PDB entry 8RQG | X-ray diffraction, 2.40 A resolution | chain B

== Chain B ==
Molecule: Histidine-containing phosphotransfer protein
From: Thermochaetoides thermophila
UniProtKB: G0S1I2 (G0S1I2_CHATD); residues 9-174 here = UniProt positions 9-174
Sequence (169 residues; numbered 6 to 174; the number before each row is that of its first residue):
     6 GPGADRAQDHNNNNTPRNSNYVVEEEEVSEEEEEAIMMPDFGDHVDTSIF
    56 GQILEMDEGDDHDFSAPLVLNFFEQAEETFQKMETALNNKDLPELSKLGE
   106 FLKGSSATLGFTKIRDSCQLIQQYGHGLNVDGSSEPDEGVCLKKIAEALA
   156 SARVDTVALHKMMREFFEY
Unresolved in the structure: 6-43, 174
Construct notes: expression tag (6-8); engineered mutation Glu-105 (His in G0S1I2)
From the paper describing this entry:
  - mutagenesis - E82A/R158A (Tm 54 degC), R158A (Tm 54 degC): decreased stability
  - mutagenesis - E82A, E89A, R169A: unchanged stability

== In short ==
The paper reports that E82A/R158A and R158A reduce stability; E82A, E89A and R169A leave stability unchanged.
Chain B is Histidine-containing phosphotransfer protein (Thermochaetoides thermophila); the structure,
Histidine-containing phosphotransfer protein from Chaetomium termophilum mutant H105E, was determined by X-ray
diffraction, deposited together with 8PBW, 8PDC, 8PHN, 8PHX and 8RQJ.
